1KEV - chains C and D of the 4 polymer chains in the assembly; structure by X-ray diffraction, 2.05 A resolution.

== Chain C (and D) ==
Protein: NADP-dependent alcohol dehydrogenase
Organism: Clostridium beijerinckii
Notes: EC 1.1.1.2; chain D of this document is another copy of the same molecule, construct and numbering; everything in this record applies to it too
UniProtKB: P25984 (ADH_CLOBE); residue numbers follow UniProt; this construct covers 1-351
Chain sequence (351 residues; each row starts with the number of its first residue):
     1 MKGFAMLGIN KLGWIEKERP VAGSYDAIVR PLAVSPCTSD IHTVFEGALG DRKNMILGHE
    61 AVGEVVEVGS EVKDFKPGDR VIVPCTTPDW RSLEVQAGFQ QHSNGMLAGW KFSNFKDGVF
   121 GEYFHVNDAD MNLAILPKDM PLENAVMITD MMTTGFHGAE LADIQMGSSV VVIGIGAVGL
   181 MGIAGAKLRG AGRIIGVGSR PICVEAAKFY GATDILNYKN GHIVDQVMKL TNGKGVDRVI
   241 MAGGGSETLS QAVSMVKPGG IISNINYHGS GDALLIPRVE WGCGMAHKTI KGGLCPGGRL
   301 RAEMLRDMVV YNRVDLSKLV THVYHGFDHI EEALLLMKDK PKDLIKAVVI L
Sequence notes: conflict Thr154 (Ser in P25984), Lys234 (Glu in P25984)
Bound ions: Zn2+: Cys37, His59, Asp150
Residues lining bound ligands: NADPH (NDP; NADPH dihydro-nicotinamide-adenine-dinucleotide phosphate): Cys37, Thr38, Ser39, His42, His59, Cys85, Trp110, Asp150, Met151, Thr154, Ile173, Gly174, Ile175, Gly176, Ala177, Val178, Gly179, Val197, Gly198, Ser199, Arg200, Tyr218, Ala242, Gly243, Gly244, Glu247, Thr248, Ile265, Asn266, Tyr267, Leu294, Cys295, Lys340

== Interface between chain C and chain D ==
Contacting residue pairs (82; chain C residue first):
  Phe99(C) with Gly259(D); His287(D)
  Gln101(C) with His287(D), hydrogen bond
  His102(C) with Pro258(D); Met285(D), hydrogen bond (side chain-backbone); Ala286(D); His287(D)
  Met106(C) with Pro258(D), hydrophobic; Val279(D); Gly282(D); Ala286(D), hydrophobic
  Leu107(C) with Met285(D)
  His157(C) with His287(D)
  Pro258(C) with His102(D); Met106(D), hydrophobic
  Gly259(C) with Phe99(D)
  Asn264(C) with Gly284(D), hydrogen bond (side chain-backbone)
  Ile265(C) with Met285(D)
  Asn266(C) with Cys283(D)
  His268(C) with Arg278(D), hydrogen bond (backbone-side chain); Cys283(D), hydrogen bond (backbone-backbone)
  Gly269(C) with Arg278(D)
  Ser270(C) with Arg278(D)
  Gly271(C) with Arg278(D), hydrogen bond (backbone-side chain)
  Asp272(C) with Pro277(D); Arg278(D), hydrogen bond (backbone-backbone)
  Ala273(C) with Leu275(D), hydrophobic; Ile276(D); Pro277(D), hydrophobic; Arg278(D)
  Leu274(C) with Leu274(D); Leu275(D); Ile276(D), hydrogen bond (backbone-backbone)
  Leu275(C) with Ala273(D), hydrophobic; Leu274(D); Leu275(D), hydrophobic
  Ile276(C) with Leu249(D), hydrophobic; Ala273(D); Leu274(D), hydrogen bond (backbone-backbone); Ile276(D), hydrophobic
  Pro277(C) with Asp272(D)
  Arg278(C) with His268(D), hydrogen bond (side chain-backbone); Gly269(D); Ser270(D); Gly271(D), hydrogen bond (side chain-backbone); Asp272(D), hydrogen bond (backbone-backbone)
  Val279(C) with Met106(D)
  Gly282(C) with Met106(D)
  Cys283(C) with Asn266(D); Tyr267(D), hydrophobic; His268(D), hydrogen bond (backbone-backbone)
  Gly284(C) with Asn264(D), hydrogen bond (backbone-side chain); Gly292(D); Gly293(D), hydrogen bond (backbone-backbone)
  Met285(C) with His102(D); Leu107(D); Tyr267(D), hydrophobic; Gly292(D); Gly293(D); Leu294(D), hydrogen bond (backbone-backbone)
  Ala286(C) with His102(D); Met106(D), hydrophobic
  His287(C) with Phe99(D); Gln101(D), hydrogen bond; His102(D); His157(D); Gly292(D), hydrogen bond (backbone-backbone); Gly293(D); Leu294(D), hydrogen bond (side chain-backbone)
  Thr289(C) with Thr289(D); Ile290(D)
  Ile290(C) with Thr289(D); Ile290(D), hydrogen bond (backbone-backbone)
  Gly292(C) with Gly284(D); Met285(D); Ala286(D); His287(D), hydrogen bond (backbone-backbone)
  Gly293(C) with Gly284(D), hydrogen bond (backbone-backbone); Met285(D); His287(D)
  Leu294(C) with Met285(D), hydrogen bond (backbone-backbone); His287(D), hydrogen bond (backbone-side chain)
Interface residues without a listed pair, chain C (41 interface residues in all): Ala48, Leu249, Tyr267, Glu280, Trp281, Lys288, Lys291
Interface residues without a listed pair, chain D (39 interface residues in all): Ala48, Glu280, Lys288, Lys291

== Summary ==
41 residues of chain C face 39 of chain D across their interface; the contacts include 24 hydrogen bonds.
Polar contacts include Gln101(C)-His287(D), His102(C)-Met285(D) and Asn264(C)-Gly284(D). Ligands of chain C:
NADPH. Cys37(C), His59(C) and Asp150(C) coordinate Zn2+.
Chain C and chain D are both NADP-dependent alcohol dehydrogenase (Clostridium beijerinckii); the structure,
Structure of NADP-dependent alcohol dehydrogenase, was determined by X-ray diffraction, deposited together
with 1PED.
